Entry 2FCC (X-ray diffraction, 2.30 A resolution); this record covers chains D and A of the 3 polymer chains in the assembly.

[Chain D]
Molecule: 13-nt DNA strand
Sequence (13 nucleotides; each row starts with the number of its first residue):
   214 GGCUUCAUCCUGG
Modified / non-standard residues: BRU (5-bromo-2'-deoxyuridine-5'-monophosphate) at position 217, BRU (5-bromo-2'-deoxyuridine-5'-monophosphate) at position 218, BRU (5-bromo-2'-deoxyuridine-5'-monophosphate) at position 221, BRU (5-bromo-2'-deoxyuridine-5'-monophosphate) at position 224

[Chain A]
Protein: Endonuclease V
From: Enterobacteria phage T4
Notes: EC 3.1.25.1; fragment: t4-pdg
UniProtKB: P04418 (END5_BPT4); numbering as in UniProt (aligned over 2-138)
Chain sequence (137 residues; row label = number of the first residue in the row):
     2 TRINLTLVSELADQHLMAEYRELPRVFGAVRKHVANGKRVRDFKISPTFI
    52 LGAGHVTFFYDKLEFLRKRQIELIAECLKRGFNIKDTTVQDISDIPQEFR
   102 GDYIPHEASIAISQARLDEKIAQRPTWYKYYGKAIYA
UniProt features mapped onto this chain:
  - active site: Thr2 (Nucleophile), Glu23 (Proton acceptor)
  - site: Arg3 (Substrate binding), Arg22 (Substrate binding), Arg26 (Transition state stabilizer), Arg117 (Substrate binding), Lys121 (Substrate binding)
  - mutagenesis: Arg3 (R3K: Complete loss of DNA glycosylase activity), Glu11 (E11Q: 24% decrease in DNA glycosylase activity), His16 (H16A: 30% decrease in enzymatic activity; H16C: 40% decrease in enzymatic activity; H16D: 60% decrease in enzymatic activity; H16E: 50% decrease in enzymatic activity ...), Tyr21 (Y21F: No effect on DNA glycosylase activity), Arg22 (R22Q: Almost complete loss of DNA glycosylase activity), Glu23 (E23D: Complete loss of DNA glycosylase activity. No effect on AP lyase activity; E23Q: Complete loss of DNA glycosylase activity. Complete loss of AP lyase activity), Arg26 (R26Q: Almost complete loss of DNA glycosylase activity), Arg32 (R32Q: 10% decrease in DNA glycosylase activity), Arg40 (R40Q: 20% decrease in DNA glycosylase activity), Arg42 (R42Q: 25% decrease in DNA glycosylase activity), Arg68 (R68Q: 35% decrease in DNA glycosylase activity), Lys86 (K86Q: No effect on DNA glycosylase activity), 9 further mutagenesis entries in UniProt

[How chain D and chain A interact]
Residue-residue contacts (21; chain D residue first):
  DC219(D) with Arg26(A), hydrogen bond to the base; Lys33(A), salt bridge to the phosphate
  DA220(D) with Arg22(A), sugar contact; Arg26(A), phosphate contact; Asp87(A), base contact; Thr89(A), hydrogen bond to the base; Val90(A), base contact; Gln91(A), base contact
  BRU_221(D) with Met18(A), base contact; Arg22(A), salt bridge to the phosphate
  DC222(D) with Met18(A), sugar contact; Tyr21(A), phosphate contact; Asn84(A), phosphate contact; Ile85(A), phosphate contact; Lys86(A), hydrogen bond to the phosphate
  DC223(D) with Gly82(A), phosphate contact; Phe83(A), phosphate contact; Asn84(A), hydrogen bond to the phosphate
  BRU_224(D) with Lys130(A), phosphate contact; Gly133(A), phosphate contact
  DG225(D) with Lys130(A), salt bridge to the phosphate
Interface residues without a listed pair, chain A (18 interface residues in all): Thr2, Pro25

[In short]
7 residues of chain D and 18 residues of chain A are in contact; the contacts include 4 hydrogen bonds and 3
salt bridges. Among the polar pairs are DC219(D)-Arg26(A), DA220(D)-Thr89(A) and DC222(D)-Lys86(A).
Here chain D is a 13-nt DNA strand and chain A is Endonuclease V (Enterobacteria phage T4). Entry 2FCC
(Crystal Structure of T4 Pyrimidine Dimer Glycosylase (T4-Pdg) Covalently Complexed with a DNA Substrate
Containing Abasic ...) was determined by X-ray diffraction.
